Entry 8ZTZ (X-ray diffraction, 2.93 A resolution); this record covers chains B and A of the 4 polymer chains in the assembly.

Chain B (and A):
Molecule: Putative AMP-binding enzyme
Organism: Kutzneria albida DSM 43870
Notes: chain A of this document is another copy of the same molecule, construct and numbering; everything in this record applies to it too
UniProt: W5W4E6 (W5W4E6_9PSEU); residues 17-569 here correspond to UniProt positions 1-553 (UniProt number = residue number - 16)
Chain sequence (569 residues; each row starts with the number of its first residue):
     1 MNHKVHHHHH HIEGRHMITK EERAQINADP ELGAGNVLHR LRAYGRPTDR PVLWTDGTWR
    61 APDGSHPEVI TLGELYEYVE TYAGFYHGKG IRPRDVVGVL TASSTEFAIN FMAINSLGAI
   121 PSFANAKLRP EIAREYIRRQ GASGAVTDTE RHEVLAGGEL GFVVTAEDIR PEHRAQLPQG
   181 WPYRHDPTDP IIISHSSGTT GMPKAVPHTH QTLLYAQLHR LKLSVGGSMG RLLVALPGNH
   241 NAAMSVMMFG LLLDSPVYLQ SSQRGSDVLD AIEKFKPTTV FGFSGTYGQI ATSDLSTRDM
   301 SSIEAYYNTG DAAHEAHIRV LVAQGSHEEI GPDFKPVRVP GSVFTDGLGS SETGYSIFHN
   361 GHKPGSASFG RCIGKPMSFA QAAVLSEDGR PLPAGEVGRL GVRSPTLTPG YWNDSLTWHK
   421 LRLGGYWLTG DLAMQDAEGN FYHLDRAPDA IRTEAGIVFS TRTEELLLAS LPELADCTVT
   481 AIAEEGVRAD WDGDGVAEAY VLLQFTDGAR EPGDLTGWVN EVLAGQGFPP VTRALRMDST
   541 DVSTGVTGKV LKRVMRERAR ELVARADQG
Not modelled in the structure: 1-16, 541-569 (chain A: 1-16, 538-569)
Construct notes: initiating methionine (1); expression tag (2-16)

Chain B / chain A interface:
Pairs across the interface (31):
  L223(B) - Y426(A)
  S224(B) - P391(A)
  S224(B) - L392(A)
  S224(B) - P393(A)
  G226(B) - A437(A)
  I330(B) - M434(A)  hydrophobic
  I330(B) - D436(A)
  I330(B) - Y442(A)  hydrophobic
  P332(B) - Q526(A)
  P332(B) - F528(A)
  D333(B) - Q526(A)  hydrogen bond (backbone-backbone)
  D333(B) - G527(A)
  F334(B) - R371(A)
  F334(B) - M434(A)
  F334(B) - L444(A)  hydrophobic
  A382(B) - L223(A)
  R390(B) - A24(A)
  P391(B) - K222(A)
  L392(B) - S224(A)
  P393(B) - S224(A)
  A394(B) - S224(A)
  G395(B) - I330(A)
  G395(B) - F334(A)
  M434(B) - I330(A)  hydrophobic
  M434(B) - F334(A)  hydrophobic
  Q435(B) - S224(A)  hydrogen bond
  A437(B) - G226(A)
  A437(B) - G227(A)
  L444(B) - F334(A)  hydrophobic
  F459(B) - F334(A)  hydrophobic
  G527(B) - D333(A)
Other interface residues (no listed pair), chain B (30 interface residues in all): R23, A24, K222, V225, S378, Q381, A383, E396, Y426, Q526
Other interface residues (no listed pair), chain A (32 interface residues in all): K20, P332, S378, Q381, R390, A394, Q435, G439, F459, R462

In short:
30 residues of chain B and 32 residues of chain A are in contact, with 2 hydrogen bonds. Among the polar pairs
are Q435(B)-S224(A) and D333(B)-Q526(A).
Both chains are Putative AMP-binding enzyme (Kutzneria albida DSM 43870). Entry 8ZTZ (Structure of
ATP-dependent diazotase CmaA6) was determined by X-ray diffraction (same publication as 9IJF).
